Entry 3PZE (X-ray diffraction, 2.00 A resolution); this record covers chain A.

[Chain A]
Molecule: Mitogen-activated protein kinase 8
Organism: Homo sapiens
Notes: EC 2.7.11.24
UniProtKB: P45983 (MK08_HUMAN); residues 7-364 here = UniProt positions 7-364
Sequence (358 residues; row label = number of the first residue in the row):
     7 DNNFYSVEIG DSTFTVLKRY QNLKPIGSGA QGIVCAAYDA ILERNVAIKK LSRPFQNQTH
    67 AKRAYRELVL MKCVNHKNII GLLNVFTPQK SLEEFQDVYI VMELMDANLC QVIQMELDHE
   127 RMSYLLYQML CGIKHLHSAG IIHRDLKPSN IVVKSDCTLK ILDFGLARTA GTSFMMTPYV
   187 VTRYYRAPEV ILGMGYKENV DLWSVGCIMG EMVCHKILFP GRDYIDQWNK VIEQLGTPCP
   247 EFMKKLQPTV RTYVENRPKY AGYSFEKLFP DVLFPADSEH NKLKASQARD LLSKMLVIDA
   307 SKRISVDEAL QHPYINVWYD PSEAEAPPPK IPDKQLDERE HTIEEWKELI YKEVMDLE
Unresolved in the structure: 173-178, 184-186, 363-364
Small-molecule neighbours: CFK (3-(carbamoylamino)-5-phenylthiophene-2-carboxamide): I32, G33, S34, G35, V40, A53, K55, I86, M108, E109, L110, M111, D112, A113, N114, V158, L168
Swiss-Prot annotation at these positions:
  - motif: T183 to Y185 (TXY)
  - active site: D151 (Proton acceptor)
  - binding site (ATP): I32 to V40, K55
  - modified residue: C116 (S-nitrosocysteine), T183 (Phosphothreonine), Y185 (Phosphotyrosine)
  - natural variant: G171 (G171S: In a renal clear cell carcinoma sample), G177 (G177R: In a glioblastoma multiforme sample)
  - mutagenesis: K55 (K55D: Abolished protein kinase activity), T183 (T183A: Phosphorylation blocked), Y185 (Y185F: Phosphorylation blocked)

[In short]
Chain A binds compound CFK. Curated annotation (UniProt) lists active-site residue D151, 10 ATP-binding
residues and 3 mutagenesis sites.
Chain A is Mitogen-activated protein kinase 8 (Homo sapiens); the structure, JNK1 in complex with inhibitor,
was determined by X-ray diffraction together with 2YDI, 2YDK and 2YDJ from the same study.
